PDB entry 1O3Y | X-ray diffraction, 1.50 A resolution | chain A

# Chain A
Molecule: ADP-ribosylation factor 1
Source organism: Mus musculus
UniProt: P84078 (ARF1_MOUSE); numbering as in UniProt (aligned over 18-181)
Amino-acid sequence (166 residues; each row starts with the number of its first residue):
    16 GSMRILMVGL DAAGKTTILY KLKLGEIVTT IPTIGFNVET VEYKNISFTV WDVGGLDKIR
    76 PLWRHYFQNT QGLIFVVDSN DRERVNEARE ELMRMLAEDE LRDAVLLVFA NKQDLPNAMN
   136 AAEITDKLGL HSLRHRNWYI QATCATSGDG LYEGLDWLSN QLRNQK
Differences from the reference sequence: cloning artifact (16-17); engineered mutation L71 (Gln in P84078)
Bound ions: Mg2+: T31, T48 (together with GTP)
Residues lining bound ligands: GTP (guanosine-5'-triphosphate): L25, D26, A27, A28, G29, K30, T31, T32, T45, I46, P47, T48, D67, V68, G69, G70, L71, N126, K127, D129, L130, C159, A160, T161

# In short
Ligands of chain A: GTP. The Mg2+ site is built by T31 and T48.
Chain A is ADP-ribosylation factor 1 (Mus musculus); the structure, Crystal structure of mouse ARF1
(delta17-Q71L), GTP form, was determined by X-ray diffraction (same publication as 1O3X and 1J2J).
